PDB entry 8XZV | electron microscopy, 3.16 A resolution | chains C and P of the 19 polymer chains in the assembly

Chain C:
Name: DNA-directed RNA polymerase subunit beta'
From: Spinacia oleracea
Notes: EC 2.7.7.6
UniProtKB: P11705 (RPOC1_SPIOL); numbering as in UniProt (aligned over 1-677)
Sequence (677 residues; row label = number of the first residue in the row):
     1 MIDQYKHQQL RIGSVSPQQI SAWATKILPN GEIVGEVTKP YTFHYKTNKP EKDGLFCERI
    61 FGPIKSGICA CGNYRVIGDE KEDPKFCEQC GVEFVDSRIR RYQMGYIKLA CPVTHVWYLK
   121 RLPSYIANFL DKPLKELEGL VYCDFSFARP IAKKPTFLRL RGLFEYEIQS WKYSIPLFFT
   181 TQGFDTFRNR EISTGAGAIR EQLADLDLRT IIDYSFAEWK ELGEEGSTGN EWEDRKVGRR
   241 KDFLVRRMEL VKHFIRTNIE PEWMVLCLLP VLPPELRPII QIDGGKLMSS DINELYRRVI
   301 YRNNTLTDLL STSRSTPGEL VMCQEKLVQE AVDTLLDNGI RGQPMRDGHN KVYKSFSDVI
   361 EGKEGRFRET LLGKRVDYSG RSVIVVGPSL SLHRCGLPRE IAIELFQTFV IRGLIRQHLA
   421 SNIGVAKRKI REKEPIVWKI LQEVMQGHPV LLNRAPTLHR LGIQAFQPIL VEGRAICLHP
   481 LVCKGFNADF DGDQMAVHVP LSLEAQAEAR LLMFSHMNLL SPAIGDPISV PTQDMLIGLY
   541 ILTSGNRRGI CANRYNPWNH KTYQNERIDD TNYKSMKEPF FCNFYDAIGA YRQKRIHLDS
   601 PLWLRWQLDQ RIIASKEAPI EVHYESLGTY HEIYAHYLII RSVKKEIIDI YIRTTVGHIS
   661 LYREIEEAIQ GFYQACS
What the authors report for this chain:
  - catalytic residues: D489, D491, D493

Chain P:
Name: Protein PLASTID TRANSCRIPTIONALLY ACTIVE 7
From: Spinacia oleracea
UniProtKB: A0A9R0I5M6 (A0A9R0I5M6_SPIOL); residue numbers follow UniProt; this construct covers 1-170
Sequence (170 residues; numbered 1 to 170; the number before each row is that of its first residue):
     1 MSLSLSSLPF NSLLPLSSST KFEAGPIILR PLGFSIRSQA KPKSRSPVQN GRQVWRRRKL
    61 SKKDVFMEAK LERVPFLEEQ MRKVNEGGGV MAGDIDRLMK SEDNRFAFVN EIAAEATAYV
   121 NNNRDEYGHK KAIHHVLSNR MNDAGFARPE AYLETEPFSP GPTYLKENFY
Not modelled in the structure: 1-62, 168-170

How chain C and chain P interact:
Contacting residue pairs (68):
  S389(C) - E167(P)  hydrogen bond
  L390(C) - E167(P)
  S391(C) - G87(P)  hydrogen bond (side chain-backbone)
  H393(C) - G87(P)  hydrogen bond (side chain-backbone)
  H393(C) - G88(P)
  H393(C) - G89(P)
  H393(C) - A92(P)
  R394(C) - E86(P)  hydrogen bond (side chain-backbone)
  R394(C) - G87(P)
  R394(C) - G88(P)
  R412(C) - R124(P)
  R416(C) - R124(P)
  R416(C) - Y127(P)  hydrogen bond (side chain-backbone)
  R416(C) - G128(P)
  K439(C) - P162(P)  hydrogen bond (side chain-backbone)
  Q442(C) - E156(P)
  Q442(C) - K166(P)
  E443(C) - H129(P)  salt bridge
  V444(C) - K131(P)  hydrogen bond (backbone-side chain)
  Q446(C) - K131(P)
  Q446(C) - E154(P)
  G447(C) - H134(P)  hydrogen bond (backbone-side chain)
  H448(C) - K131(P)
  L470(C) - L165(P)
  L470(C) - K166(P)
  V471(C) - K166(P)
  E472(C) - L165(P)
  L503(C) - A116(P)
  L503(C) - T117(P)
  L503(C) - V120(P)  hydrophobic
  L503(C) - I133(P)
  E504(C) - A113(P)
  E504(C) - T117(P)
  Q506(C) - I133(P)
  A507(C) - I133(P)
  E508(C) - V109(P)
  R510(C) - I95(P)
  L511(C) - I95(P)  hydrophobic
  L511(C) - F108(P)  hydrophobic
  L511(C) - V109(P)  hydrophobic
  L512(C) - R105(P)
  L512(C) - F106(P)  hydrophobic
  H516(C) - A92(P)
  M517(C) - M99(P)  hydrophobic
  Y585(C) - P75(P)
  Q607(C) - A69(P)
  L608(C) - F66(P)
  L608(C) - A69(P)
  D609(C) - F66(P)
  D609(C) - K70(P)  salt bridge
  E667(C) - L77(P)
  E667(C) - Q80(P)
  Q670(C) - V74(P)
  Q670(C) - L77(P)
  G671(C) - L77(P)
  G671(C) - Q80(P)
  F672(C) - G89(P)
  F672(C) - G93(P)
  Q674(C) - M81(P)
  A675(C) - M81(P)
  A675(C) - V84(P)  hydrophobic
  C676(C) - G89(P)
  C676(C) - V90(P)  hydrophobic
  C676(C) - G93(P)
  C676(C) - R97(P)  hydrogen bond (backbone-side chain)
  C676(C) - R148(P)  hydrogen bond (backbone-side chain)
  S677(C) - F146(P)
  S677(C) - R148(P)  hydrogen bond
Interface residues without a listed pair, chain C (42 interface residues in all): I469, R611, E666
Interface residues without a listed pair, chain P (49 interface residues in all): R73, F76, M91, N110, I112, D125, Y164

Overview:
42 residues of chain C and 49 residues of chain P are in contact, with 11 hydrogen bonds and 2 salt bridges.
Polar pairs include E443(C)-H129(P), D609(C)-K70(P) and S389(C)-E167(P). From the paper: catalytic residues
D489(C), D491(C) and D493(C).
Chain C is DNA-directed RNA polymerase subunit beta' and chain P is Protein PLASTID TRANSCRIPTIONALLY ACTIVE
7, both from Spinacia oleracea; the structure, Architecture of the spinach plastid-encoded RNA polymerase, was
determined by electron microscopy.
